PDB entry 6SNO | X-ray diffraction, 2.70 A resolution | chain A

[Chain A]
Molecule: Phosphoglucomutase-1
From: Homo sapiens
Notes: EC 5.4.2.2
UniProtKB: P36871 (PGM1_HUMAN), isoform P36871-2; numbering as in UniProt (aligned over 2-580)
Sequence (583 residues; each row starts with the number of its first residue; numbers below 1 keep their minus sign (Gly-2 is residue -2)):
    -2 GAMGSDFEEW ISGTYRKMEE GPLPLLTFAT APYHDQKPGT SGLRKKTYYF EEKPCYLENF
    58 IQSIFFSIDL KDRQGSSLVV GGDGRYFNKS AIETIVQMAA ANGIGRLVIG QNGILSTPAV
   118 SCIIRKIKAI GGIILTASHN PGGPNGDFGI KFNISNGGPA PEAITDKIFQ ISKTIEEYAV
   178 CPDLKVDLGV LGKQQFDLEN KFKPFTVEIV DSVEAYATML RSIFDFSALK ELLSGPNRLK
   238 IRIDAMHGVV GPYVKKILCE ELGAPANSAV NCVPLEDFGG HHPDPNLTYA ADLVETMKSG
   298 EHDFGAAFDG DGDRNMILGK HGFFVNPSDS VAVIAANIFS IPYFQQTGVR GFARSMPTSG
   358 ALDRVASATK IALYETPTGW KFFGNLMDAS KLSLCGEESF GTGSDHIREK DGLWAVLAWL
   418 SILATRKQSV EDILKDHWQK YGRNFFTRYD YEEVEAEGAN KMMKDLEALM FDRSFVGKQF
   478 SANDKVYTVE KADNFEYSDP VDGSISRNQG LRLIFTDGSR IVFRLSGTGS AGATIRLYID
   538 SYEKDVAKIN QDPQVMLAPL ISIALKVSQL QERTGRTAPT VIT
Unresolved in the structure: -2 to 5, 481-482
Construct notes: expression tag (-2 to 1)
Modified / non-standard residues: Ser135 (phosphoserine; SEP)
Ion coordination: Zn2+: Ser135, Asp306, Asp308, Asp310
Small-molecule neighbours: 1-O-phosphono-alpha-D-glucopyranose (G1P): Ser38, Ser135, Arg311, Thr375, Gly376, Glu394, Glu395, Ser396, Arg521, Ser523, Gly524, Thr525, Arg533, Tyr535
From the paper describing this entry:
  - Zn2+ coordination: Ser135, Asp306, Asp308, Asp310
  - contacts within the chain: Ser135-His136, Ser135-Arg311
  - post-translational modification sites: Ser135
  - catalytic residues: Ser135
  - catalytic residues: His136, Arg311, Lys407 (proposed by the authors, not directly observed)
  - binding site for 1-O-phosphono-alpha-D-glucopyranose: Glu394, Ser396, Arg521, Ser523, Thr525, Arg533
  - conformationally variable residues (order/disorder transition): Gly524 to Ala528
  - specificity-determining residues: Glu394, Ser396

[In short]
Chain A binds 1-O-phosphono-alpha-D-glucopyranose. Ser135, Asp306, Asp308 and Asp310 coordinate Zn2+. The
paper reports catalytic residues Ser135, His136 and Arg311 among others; a binding site for
1-O-phosphono-alpha-D-glucopyranose at Glu394, Ser396 and Arg521 among others.
Chain A is Phosphoglucomutase-1 (Homo sapiens); the structure, Crystal structures of human PGM1 isoform 2, was
determined by X-ray diffraction (same publication as 6SNP and 6SNQ).
